Entry 5LMU (electron microscopy, 4.00 A resolution); this record covers chains A and E of the 24 polymer chains in the assembly.

== Chain A ==
Molecule: 16S ribosomal RNA
Organism: Thermus thermophilus HB8
Sequence (1522 nucleotides; row label = number of the first residue in the row; note: 44 numbers in that range are skipped by the numbering (no residue carries them; nothing is unmodelled there); a row labelled like 189A-189L holds insertion residues (189A, then the next letters in order); numbering starts at 0):
     0 UUUGUUGGAG AGUUUGAUCC UGGCUCAGGG UGAACGCUGG CGGCGUGCCU AAGACAUGCA
    60 AGUCGUGCGG GCCG
    76 CGGGGUUUU
    88 ACUCCG
    96 UGGUCAGCGG CGGACGGGUG AGUAACGCGU GGGU
  129A G
   130 ACCUACCCGG AAGAGGGGGA CAACCCGGGG AAACUCGGGC UAAUCCCCCA UGUGGACCCG
189A-189L CCCCUUGGGGUG
   190 UGUCCAAAGG GCUUU
   216 GCCCGCUUCC GGAUGGGCCC GCGUCCCAUC AGCUAGUUGG UGGGGUAAUG GCCCACCAAG
   276 GCGACGACGG GUAGCCGGUC UGAGAGGAUG GCCGGCCACA GGGGCACUGA GACACGGGCC
   336 CCACUCCUAC GGGAGGCAGC AGUUAGGAAU CUUCCGCAAU GGGCGCAAGC CUGACGGAGC
   396 GACGCCGCUU GGAGGAAGAA GCCCUUCGGG GUGUAAACUC CUGA
   441 ACCCGGGACG AAACCCCC
   460 GA
   470 CGAGGGGA
   479 CUGACGGUAC CGGGGUAA
   498 UAGCGCCGGC CAACUCCGUG CCAGCAGCCG CGGUAAUACG GAGGGCGCGA GCGUUACCCG
   558 GAUUCACUGG GCGUAAAGGG CGUGUAGGCG GCCUGGGGCG UCCCAUGUGA AAGACCACGG
   618 CUCAACCGUG GGGGAGCGUG GGAUACGCUC AGGCUAGACG GUGGGAGAGG GUGGUGGAAU
   678 UCCCGGAGUA GCGGUGAAAU GCGCAGAUAC CGGGAGGAAC GCCGAUGGCG AAGGCAGCCA
   738 CCUGGUCCAC CCGUGACGCU GAGGCGCGAA AGCGUGGGGA GCAAACCGGA UUAGAUACCC
   798 GGGUAGUCCA CGCCCUAAAC GAUGCGCGCU AGGUCUCUGG GUCU
   848 CCUGGGGGCC GAAGCUAACG CGUUAAGCGC GCCGCCUGGG GAGUACGGCC GCAAGGCUGA
   908 AACUCAAAGG AAUUGACGGG GGCCCGCACA AGCGGUGGAG CAUGUGGUUU AAUUCGAAGC
   968 AACGCGAAGA ACCUUACCAG GCCUUGACAU GCUA
 1001A G
  1002 GGAACCCGGG UGAAAGCCUG GGGUGCCCC
1030A-1030D GCGA
  1031 GGGGAGCCCU AGCACAGGUG CUGCAUGGCC GUCGUCAGCU CGUGCCGUGA GGUGUUGGGU
  1091 UAAGUCCCGC AACGAGCGCA ACCCCCGCCG UUAGUUGCCA GCGGUUCGGC CGGGCACUCU
  1151 AACGGGACUG CCCGCG
  1168 AAAGCGGGAG GAAGGAGGGG ACGACGUCUG GUCAGCAUGG CCCUUACGGC CUGGGCGACA
  1228 CACGUGCUAC AAUGCCCACU ACAAAGCGAU GCCACCCGGC AACGGGGAGC UAAUCGCAAA
  1288 AAGGUGGGCC CAGUUCGGAU UGGGGUCUGC AACCCGACCC CAUGAAGCCG GAAUCGCUAG
  1348 UAAUCGCGGA UCAGCC
 1363A A
  1364 UGCCGCGGUG AAUACGUUCC CGGGCCUUGU ACACACCGCC CGUCACGCCA UGGGAGCGGG
  1424 CUCUACCCGA AGUCGCCGG
1442A-1442B GA
  1443 GCCUA
  1452 C
  1456 GGGCAGGCGC CGAGGGUAGG GCCCGUGACU GGGGCGAAGU CGUAACAAGG UAGCUGUACC
  1516 GGAAGGUGCG GCUGGAUCAC CUCCUUUCU
Unresolved in the structure: 0-4, 1543-1544
Bound ions: Mg2+ site 1: C48, G115; Mg2+ site 2 near A53 (its only coordinating residue here); Mg2+ site 3: A59, U387; Mg2+ site 4: A109, G331; Mg2+ site 5: A116, G117, G289; Mg2+ site 6: C121, U125; Mg2+ site 7 near A195 (its only coordinating residue here); Mg2+ site 8: U252, C267; Mg2+ site 9 near G266 (its only coordinating residue here); Mg2+ site 10 near U287 (its only coordinating residue here); Mg2+ site 11 near G299 (its only coordinating residue here); Mg2+ site 12 near A315 (its only coordinating residue here); 36 more Mg2+ sites not listed
From the paper describing this entry:
  - binding site for mRNA: G926, C1400, C1403, U1498

== Chain E ==
Molecule: 30S ribosomal protein S5
Organism: Thermus thermophilus HB8
UniProtKB: Q5SHQ5 (RS5_THET8); residue numbers follow UniProt; this construct covers 1-162
Sequence (162 residues; each row starts with the number of its first residue):
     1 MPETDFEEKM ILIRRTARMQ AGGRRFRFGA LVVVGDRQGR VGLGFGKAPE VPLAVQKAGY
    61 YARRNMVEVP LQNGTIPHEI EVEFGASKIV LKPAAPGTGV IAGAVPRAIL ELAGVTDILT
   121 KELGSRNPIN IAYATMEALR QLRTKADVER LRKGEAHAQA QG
Unresolved in the structure: 1-4, 155-162

== Chain A / chain E interface ==
Pairs across the interface - 78 pairs, chain A then chain E:
  G6(A) - Pro93(E)  base contact
  G6(A) - Ala94(E)  base contact
  G6(A) - Ala95(E)  hydrogen bond to the base
  G6(A) - Thr98(E)  hydrogen bond to the base
  G6(A) - Leu119(E)  base contact
  G7(A) - Lys92(E)  hydrogen bond to the base
  G7(A) - Ile101(E)  phosphate contact
  G7(A) - Leu119(E)  phosphate contact
  G7(A) - Thr120(E)  hydrogen bond to the sugar
  G7(A) - Lys121(E)  sugar contact
  A8(A) - Ile101(E)  sugar contact
  A8(A) - Ala102(E)  hydrogen bond to the sugar
  A8(A) - Gly103(E)  hydrogen bond to the phosphate
  A8(A) - Arg107(E)  base contact
  A8(A) - Thr120(E)  sugar contact
  A8(A) - Lys121(E)  phosphate contact
  G9(A) - Gly103(E)  sugar contact
  G9(A) - Lys121(E)  salt bridge to the phosphate
  G9(A) - Glu122(E)  hydrogen bond to the phosphate
  G9(A) - Arg126(E)  hydrogen bond to the phosphate
  A10(A) - Glu122(E)  phosphate contact
  A10(A) - Arg126(E)  phosphate contact
  G15(A) - Ala17(E)  hydrogen bond to the base
  G15(A) - Arg18(E)  base contact
  G15(A) - Met19(E)  sugar contact
  G15(A) - Arg24(E)  hydrogen bond to the sugar
  A16(A) - Thr16(E)  sugar contact
  A16(A) - Ala17(E)  hydrogen bond to the sugar
  U17(A) - Arg14(E)  salt bridge to the phosphate
  C18(A) - Arg14(E)  salt bridge to the phosphate
  C18(A) - Asn127(E)  hydrogen bond to the phosphate
  C18(A) - Ile129(E)  phosphate contact
  C18(A) - Asn130(E)  phosphate contact
  C19(A) - Ser125(E)  hydrogen bond to the phosphate
  C19(A) - Asn127(E)  hydrogen bond to the phosphate
  C19(A) - Asn130(E)  hydrogen bond to the phosphate
  U20(A) - Ala86(E)  phosphate contact
  G558(A) - Lys121(E)  hydrogen bond to the phosphate
  A559(A) - Lys121(E)  salt bridge to the phosphate
  A559(A) - Arg126(E)  salt bridge to the phosphate
  U560(A) - Leu123(E)  base contact
  A864(A) - Gly85(E)  phosphate contact
  U921(A) - Arg18(E)  sugar contact
  U921(A) - Met19(E)  hydrogen bond to the sugar
  U921(A) - Gln20(E)  phosphate contact
  G922(A) - Met19(E)  hydrogen bond to the sugar
  G922(A) - Gln20(E)  hydrogen bond to the phosphate
  G922(A) - Ala21(E)  sugar contact
  U1070(A) - Arg18(E)  salt bridge to the phosphate
  U1070(A) - Gln20(E)  phosphate contact
  U1070(A) - Arg25(E)  salt bridge to the phosphate
  C1071(A) - Pro49(E)  phosphate contact
  G1072(A) - Pro49(E)  phosphate contact
  G1072(A) - Lys57(E)  phosphate contact
  U1073(A) - Lys57(E)  salt bridge to the phosphate
  G1074(A) - Tyr60(E)  hydrogen bond to the phosphate
  G1074(A) - Tyr61(E)  hydrogen bond to the phosphate
  G1077(A) - Lys47(E)  base contact
  U1078(A) - Asn130(E)  hydrogen bond to the base
  G1079(A) - Arg14(E)  sugar contact
  G1079(A) - Phe45(E)  phosphate contact
  A1080(A) - Thr16(E)  phosphate contact
  A1080(A) - Ala17(E)  hydrogen bond to the sugar
  A1080(A) - Phe45(E)  phosphate contact
  A1080(A) - Lys47(E)  salt bridge to the phosphate
  G1081(A) - Thr16(E)  phosphate contact
  G1081(A) - Ala17(E)  phosphate contact
  G1081(A) - Arg18(E)  hydrogen bond to the phosphate
  G1081(A) - Arg27(E)  salt bridge to the phosphate
  G1081(A) - Lys47(E)  hydrogen bond to the base
  C1192(A) - Arg25(E)  hydrogen bond to the base
  G1193(A) - Arg25(E)  hydrogen bond to the sugar
  U1194(A) - Gly22(E)  sugar contact
  A1396(A) - Met19(E)  sugar contact
  C1397(A) - Arg24(E)  salt bridge to the phosphate
  A1398(A) - Met19(E)  base contact
  A1398(A) - Ala21(E)  hydrogen bond to the base
  A1398(A) - Gly22(E)  base contact
Also at the interface, not in a pair above, chain A (37 interface residues in all): U5, G566, A923, C1069
Also at the interface, not in a pair above, chain E (50 interface residues in all): Arg15, Gly23, Ala48, Leu53, Glu81, Phe84, Lys88, Val90, Ala104, Val105, Gly124, Tyr133

== Summary ==
37 residues of chain A face 50 of chain E across their interface; the contacts include 28 hydrogen bonds and
11 salt bridges. Polar contacts include G6(A)-Ala95(E), G6(A)-Thr98(E) and G7(A)-Lys92(E). C48(A) and G115(A)
coordinate Mg2+ site 1. From the paper: a binding site for mRNA at G926(A), C1400(A) and C1403(A) among
others.
Chain A is 16S ribosomal RNA and chain E is 30S ribosomal protein S5, both from Thermus thermophilus HB8; the
structure, Structure of bacterial 30S-IF3-mRNA-tRNA translation pre-initiation complex, closed form (state-4),
was determined by electron microscopy, deposited together with 5LMN, 5LMO, 5LMP, 5LMQ, 5LMR, 5LMS, 5LMT and
5LMV.
